PDB entry 7WTL | electron microscopy, 3.30 A resolution | chains C2 and SO of the 19 polymer chains in the assembly

Chain C2:
Molecule: 18S rRNA
Organism: Saccharomyces cerevisiae
Sequence (1800 nucleotides; numbered 1 to 1800; the number before each row is that of its first residue):
     1 UAUCUGGUUG AUCCUGCCAG UAGUCAUAUG CUUGUCUCAA AGAUUAAGCC AUGCAUGUCU
    61 AAGUAUAAGC AAUUUAUACA GUGAAACUGC GAAUGGCUCA UUAAAUCAGU UAUCGUUUAU
   121 UUGAUAGUUC CUUUACUACA UGGUAUAACU GUGGUAAUUC UAGAGCUAAU ACAUGCUUAA
   181 AAUCUCGACC CUUUGGAAGA GAUGUAUUUA UUAGAUAAAA AAUCAAUGUC UUCGGACUCU
   241 UUGAUGAUUC AUAAUAACUU UUCGAAUCGC AUGGCCUUGU GCUGGCGAUG GUUCAUUCAA
   301 AUUUCUGCCC UAUCAACUUU CGAUGGUAGG AUAGUGGCCU ACCAUGGUUU CAACGGGUAA
   361 CGGGGAAUAA GGGUUCGAUU CCGGAGAGGG AGCCUGAGAA ACGGCUACCA CAUCCAAGGA
   421 AGGCAGCAGG CGCGCAAAUU ACCCAAUCCU AAUUCAGGGA GGUAGUGACA AUAAAUAACG
   481 AUACAGGGCC CAUUCGGGUC UUGUAAUUGG AAUGAGUACA AUGUAAAUAC CUUAACGAGG
   541 AACAAUUGGA GGGCAAGUCU GGUGCCAGCA GCCGCGGUAA UUCCAGCUCC AAUAGCGUAU
   601 AUUAAAGUUG UUGCAGUUAA AAAGCUCGUA GUUGAACUUU GGGCCCGGUU GGCCGGUCCG
   661 AUUUUUUCGU GUACUGGAUU UCCAACGGGG CCUUUCCUUC UGGCUAACCU UGAGUCCUUG
   721 UGGCUCUUGG CGAACCAGGA CUUUUACUUU GAAAAAAUUA GAGUGUUCAA AGCAGGCGUA
   781 UUGCUCGAAU AUAUUAGCAU GGAAUAAUAG AAUAGGACGU UUGGUUCUAU UUUGUUGGUU
   841 UCUAGGACCA UCGUAAUGAU UAAUAGGGAC GGUCGGGGGC AUCAGUAUUC AAUUGUCAGA
   901 GGUGAAAUUC UUGGAUUUAU UGAAGACUAA CUACUGCGAA AGCAUUUGCC AAGGACGUUU
   961 UCAUUAAUCA AGAACGAAAG UUAGGGGAUC GAAGAUGAUC AGAUACCGUC GUAGUCUUAA
  1021 CCAUAAACUA UGCCGACUAG GGAUCGGGUG GUGUUUUUUU AAUGACCCAC UCGGCACCUU
  1081 ACGAGAAAUC AAAGUCUUUG GGUUCUGGGG GGAGUAUGGU CGCAAGGCUG AAACUUAAAG
  1141 GAAUUGACGG AAGGGCACCA CCAGGAGUGG AGCCUGCGGC UUAAUUUGAC UCAACACGGG
  1201 GAAACUCACC AGGUCCAGAC ACAAUAAGGA UUGACAGAUU GAGAGCUCUU UCUUGAUUUU
  1261 GUGGGUGGUG GUGCAUGGCC GUUCUUAGUU GGUGGAGUGA UUUGUCUGCU UAAUUGCGAU
  1321 AACGAACGAG ACCUUAACCU ACUAAAUAGU GGUGCUAGCA UUUGCUGGUU AUCCACUUCU
  1381 UAGAGGGACU AUCGGUUUCA AGCCGAUGGA AGUUUGAGGC AAUAACAGGU CUGUGAUGCC
  1441 CUUAGACGUU CUGGGCCGCA CGCGCGCUAC ACUGACGGAG CCAGCGAGUC UAACCUUGGC
  1501 CGAGAGGUCU UGGUAAUCUU GUGAAACUCC GUCGUGCUGG GGAUAGAGCA UUGUAAUUAU
  1561 UGCUCUUCAA CGAGGAAUUC CUAGUAAGCG CAAGUCAUCA GCUUGCGUUG AUUACGUCCC
  1621 UGCCCUUUGU ACACACCGCC CGUCGCUAGU ACCGAUUGAA UGGCUUAGUG AGGCCUCAGG
  1681 AUCUGCUUAG AGAAGGGGGC AACUCCAUCU CAGAGCGGAG AAUUUGGACA AACUUGGUCA
  1741 UUUAGAGGAA CUAAAAGUCG UAACAAGGUU UCCGUAGGUG AACCUGCGGA AGGAUCAUUA
Disordered / not traced: 73-75, 133-135, 489-498, 605-608, 651-683, 707-732, 1147-1765

Chain SO:
Protein: 40S ribosomal protein S14-A
Organism: Saccharomyces cerevisiae
UniProtKB: P06367 (RS14A_YEAST); residues 1-137 here = UniProt positions 1-137
Chain sequence (137 residues; row label = number of the first residue in the row):
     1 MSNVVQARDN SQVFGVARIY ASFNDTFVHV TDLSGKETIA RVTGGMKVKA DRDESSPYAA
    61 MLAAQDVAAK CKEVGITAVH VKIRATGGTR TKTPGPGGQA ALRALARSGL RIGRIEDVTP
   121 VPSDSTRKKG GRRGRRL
Disordered / not traced: 1-9
UniProt features mapped onto this chain:
  - modified residue: Ser2 (N-acetylserine)

Interface between chain C2 and chain SO:
Residue-residue contacts - 78 pairs, chain C2 then chain SO:
  G885(C2) with Ser123(SO), hydrogen bond to the base
  U886(C2) with Val121(SO), hydrogen bond to the sugar; Pro122(SO), base contact; Ser123(SO), hydrogen bond to the base
  A887(C2) with Gly88(SO), phosphate contact; Pro120(SO), sugar contact; Val121(SO), sugar contact; Pro122(SO), sugar contact; Ser125(SO), hydrogen bond to the sugar
  U894(C2) with Lys36(SO), hydrogen bond to the base; Glu37(SO), sugar contact
  G895(C2) with His29(SO), hydrogen bond to the base; Glu37(SO), sugar contact; Thr38(SO), hydrogen bond to the sugar
  U896(C2) with Thr38(SO), sugar contact
  G899(C2) with Thr43(SO), phosphate contact; Met46(SO), phosphate contact
  A900(C2) with Asp25(SO), phosphate contact; Phe27(SO), sugar contact; Thr43(SO), hydrogen bond to the phosphate; Gly45(SO), hydrogen bond to the phosphate
  G901(C2) with Ser22(SO), phosphate contact; Asn24(SO), phosphate contact; Asp25(SO), phosphate contact
  G902(C2) with Asn24(SO), phosphate contact; Asp51(SO), base contact; Glu54(SO), base contact
  U903(C2) with Asn24(SO), base contact; Arg52(SO), hydrogen bond to the base
  A905(C2) with Arg52(SO), salt bridge to the phosphate
  A906(C2) with Ala50(SO), phosphate contact; Asp51(SO), phosphate contact; Arg52(SO), salt bridge to the phosphate
  A907(C2) with Asp51(SO), phosphate contact
  A915(C2) with Arg41(SO), base contact
  U916(C2) with Phe27(SO), sugar contact; Arg41(SO), hydrogen bond to the base
  U917(C2) with His29(SO), base contact; Arg41(SO), hydrogen bond to the base
  U918(C2) with Arg18(SO), hydrogen bond to the phosphate; His29(SO), hydrogen bond to the sugar; Thr31(SO), sugar contact; Gly35(SO), hydrogen bond to the sugar; Arg84(SO), salt bridge to the phosphate
  A919(C2) with Arg18(SO), salt bridge to the phosphate; Gly35(SO), sugar contact
  G925(C2) with Thr126(SO), base contact
  A926(C2) with Thr126(SO), base contact
  C927(C2) with Ser123(SO), base contact; Asp124(SO), hydrogen bond to the sugar
  U928(C2) with Asp124(SO), phosphate contact
  A929(C2) with Val121(SO), base contact; Pro122(SO), base contact; Ser123(SO), base contact; Asp124(SO), sugar contact
  A988(C2) with Thr126(SO), base contact
  U989(C2) with Thr126(SO), hydrogen bond to the sugar; Arg127(SO), hydrogen bond to the sugar
  C990(C2) with Arg127(SO), sugar contact; Lys128(SO), sugar contact; Lys129(SO), phosphate contact
  G991(C2) with Lys129(SO), phosphate contact; Gly130(SO), phosphate contact
  U1004(C2) with Arg136(SO), salt bridge to the phosphate
  A1005(C2) with Leu137(SO), sugar contact
  C1006(C2) with Arg136(SO), phosphate contact
  C1007(C2) with Arg136(SO), phosphate contact
  U1769(C2) with Arg136(SO), salt bridge to the phosphate
  U1785(C2) with Arg133(SO), salt bridge to the phosphate
  G1786(C2) with Gly130(SO), phosphate contact; Gly131(SO), phosphate contact; Arg133(SO), salt bridge to the phosphate
  C1787(C2) with Arg127(SO), salt bridge to the phosphate; Gly131(SO), phosphate contact; Arg132(SO), phosphate contact
  G1788(C2) with Arg127(SO), salt bridge to the phosphate; Arg132(SO), salt bridge to the phosphate
  G1789(C2) with Arg132(SO), salt bridge to the phosphate
Other interface residues (no listed pair), chain C2 (43 interface residues in all): U888, C897, A898, U1009, U1770
Other interface residues (no listed pair), chain SO (38 interface residues in all): Tyr20

Summary:
43 residues of chain C2 and 38 residues of chain SO are in contact, with 18 hydrogen bonds and 12 salt
bridges. Among the polar pairs are G885(C2)-Ser123(SO), U886(C2)-Ser123(SO) and U894(C2)-Lys36(SO).
Here chain C2 is 18S rRNA and chain SO is 40S ribosomal protein S14-A, both from Saccharomyces cerevisiae.
Entry 7WTL (Cryo-EM structure of a yeast pre-40S ribosomal subunit - State Dis-D) was determined by electron
microscopy, deposited together with 7WTM.
